Entry 1AT5 (X-ray diffraction, 1.80 A resolution); this record covers chain A.

# Chain A
Protein: Lysozyme
Organism: Gallus gallus
Notes: EC 3.2.1.17
Reference sequence: P00698 (LYSC_CHICK); residues 1-129 here correspond to UniProt positions 19-147 (UniProt number = residue number + 18)
Sequence (129 residues; each row starts with the number of its first residue):
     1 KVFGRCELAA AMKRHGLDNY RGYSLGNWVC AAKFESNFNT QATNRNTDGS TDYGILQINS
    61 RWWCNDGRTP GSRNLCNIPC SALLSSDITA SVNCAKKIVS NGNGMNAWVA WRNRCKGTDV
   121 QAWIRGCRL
Sequence notes: modified residue (101)
Modified / non-standard residues: Asn-101 (l-3-aminosuccinimide; SNN)
Disulfide bonds: Cys-6/Cys-127, Cys-30/Cys-115, Cys-64/Cys-80, Cys-76/Cys-94
Ion coordination: Na+: Ser-60, Cys-64, Ser-72, Arg-73
Swiss-Prot annotation at these positions:
  - active site: Glu-35, Asp-52

# Overview
Ser-60, Cys-64, Ser-72 and Arg-73 form the Na+ site. From UniProt: active-site residues Glu-35 and Asp-52.
Chain A is Lysozyme (Gallus gallus); the structure, Hen egg white lysozyme with a succinimide residue, was
determined by X-ray diffraction, deposited together with 1AT6.
